6XLJ - chains D and T of the 11 polymer chains in the assembly; structure by electron microscopy, 2.70 A resolution.

== Chain D ==
Molecule: DNA-directed RNA polymerase subunit beta'
Source organism: Escherichia coli O157:H7
Notes: EC 2.7.7.6
UniProtKB: P0A8T8 (RPOC_ECO57); residues 1-1407 here = UniProt positions 1-1407
Chain sequence (1407 residues; numbered 1 to 1407; the number before each row is that of its first residue):
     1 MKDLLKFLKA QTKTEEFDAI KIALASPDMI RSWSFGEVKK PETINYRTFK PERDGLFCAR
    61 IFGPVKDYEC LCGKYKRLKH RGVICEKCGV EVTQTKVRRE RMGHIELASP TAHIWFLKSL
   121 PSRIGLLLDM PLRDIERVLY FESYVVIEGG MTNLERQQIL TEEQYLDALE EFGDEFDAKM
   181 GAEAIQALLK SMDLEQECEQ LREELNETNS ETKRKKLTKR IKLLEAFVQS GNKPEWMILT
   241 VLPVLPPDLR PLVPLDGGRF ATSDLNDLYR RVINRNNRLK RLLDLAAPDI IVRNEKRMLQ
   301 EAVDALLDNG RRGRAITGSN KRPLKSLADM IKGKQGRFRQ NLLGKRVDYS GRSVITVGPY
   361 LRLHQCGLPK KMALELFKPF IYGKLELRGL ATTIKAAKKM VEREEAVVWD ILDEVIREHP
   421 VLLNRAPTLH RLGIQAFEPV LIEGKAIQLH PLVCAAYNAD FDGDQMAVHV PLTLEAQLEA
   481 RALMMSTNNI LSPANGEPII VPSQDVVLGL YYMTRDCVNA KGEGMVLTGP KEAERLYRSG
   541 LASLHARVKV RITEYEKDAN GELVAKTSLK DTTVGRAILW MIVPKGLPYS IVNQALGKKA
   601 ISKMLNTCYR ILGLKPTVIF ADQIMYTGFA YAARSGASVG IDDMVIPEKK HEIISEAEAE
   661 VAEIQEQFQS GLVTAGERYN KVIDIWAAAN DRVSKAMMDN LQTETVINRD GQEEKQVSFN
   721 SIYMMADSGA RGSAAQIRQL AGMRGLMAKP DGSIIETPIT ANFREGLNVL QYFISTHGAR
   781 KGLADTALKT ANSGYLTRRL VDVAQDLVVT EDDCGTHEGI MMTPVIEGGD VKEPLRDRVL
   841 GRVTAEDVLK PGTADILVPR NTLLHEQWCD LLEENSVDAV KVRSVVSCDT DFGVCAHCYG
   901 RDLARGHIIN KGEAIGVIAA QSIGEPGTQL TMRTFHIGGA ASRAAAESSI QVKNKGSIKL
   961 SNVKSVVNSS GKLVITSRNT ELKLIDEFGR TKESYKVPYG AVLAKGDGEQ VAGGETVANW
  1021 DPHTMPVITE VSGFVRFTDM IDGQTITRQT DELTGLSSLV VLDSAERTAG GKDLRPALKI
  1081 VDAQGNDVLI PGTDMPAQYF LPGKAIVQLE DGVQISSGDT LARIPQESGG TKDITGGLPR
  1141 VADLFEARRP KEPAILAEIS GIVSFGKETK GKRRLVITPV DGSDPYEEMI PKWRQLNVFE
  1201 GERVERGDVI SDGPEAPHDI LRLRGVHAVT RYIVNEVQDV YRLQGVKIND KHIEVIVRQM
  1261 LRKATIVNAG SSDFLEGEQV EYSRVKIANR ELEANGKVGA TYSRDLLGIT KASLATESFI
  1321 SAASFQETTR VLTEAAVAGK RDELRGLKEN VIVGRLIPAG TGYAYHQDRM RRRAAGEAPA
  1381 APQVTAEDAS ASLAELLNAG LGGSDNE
Not modelled in the structure: 1-15, 933-947, 1127-1135, 1376-1407
Ion coordination: Zn2+ site 1: Cys70, Cys72, Cys85, Cys88; Mg2+: Asp460, Asp462, Asp464 (shared with 1 residue of chain R); Zn2+ site 2: Cys814, Cys888, Cys895, Cys898
Ligand contacts: tetraphenylantimonium ion (118): Leu788, Ala791, Asn792
Curated features (UniProtKB/Swiss-Prot):
  - binding site (Zn(2+)): Cys70, Cys72, Cys85, Cys88, Cys814, Cys888, Cys895, Cys898
  - binding site (Mg(2+)): Asp460, Asp462, Asp464
  - modified residue: Lys972 (N6-acetyllysine)

== Chain T ==
Molecule: synthetic template strand DNA
Sequence (54 nucleotides; row label = number of the first residue in the row):
     1 CGCCGCGTCA GACTGCACAC AATCTAAACC CTCCCCTTAG GGGAGGGTCA AGGC

== Chain D / chain T interface ==
Contacting residue pairs - 28 pairs, chain D then chain T:
  Arg259(D) with DC20(T), hydrogen bond to the base
  Arg311(D) with DT8(T), phosphate contact; DC9(T), salt bridge to the phosphate
  Ser319(D) with DA21(T), phosphate contact; DA22(T), phosphate contact
  Asn320(D) with DA21(T), hydrogen bond to the phosphate
  Lys334(D) with DA12(T), salt bridge to the phosphate; DC13(T), salt bridge to the phosphate
  Arg339(D) with DG11(T), salt bridge to the phosphate; DC13(T), salt bridge to the phosphate
  Arg346(D) with DG15(T), salt bridge to the phosphate
  Arg352(D) with DT14(T), sugar contact; DG15(T), sugar contact
  Ala426(D) with DC13(T), base contact; DT14(T), sugar contact
  Pro427(D) with DA12(T), base contact; DC13(T), base contact
  Thr790(D) with DA12(T), hydrogen bond to the base
  Ala791(D) with DG11(T), phosphate contact; DA12(T), sugar contact
  Gly794(D) with DA12(T), sugar contact
  Tyr795(D) with DA10(T), phosphate contact; DG11(T), sugar contact
  Gln1326(D) with DA10(T), sugar contact
  Glu1327(D) with DC9(T), phosphate contact; DA10(T), hydrogen bond to the phosphate
  Arg1330(D) with DT8(T), phosphate contact; DC9(T), sugar contact
Also at the interface, not in a pair above, chain D (21 interface residues in all): Lys118, Arg798, Lys1172, Met1189
Also at the interface, not in a pair above, chain T (13 interface residues in all): DG2, DC3

== Summary ==
21 residues of chain D and 13 residues of chain T are in contact, with 4 hydrogen bonds and 6 salt bridges.
Among the polar pairs are Arg259(D)-DC20(T), Thr790(D)-DA12(T) and Asn320(D)-DA21(T). Ligands of chain D:
tetraphenylantimonium ion.
Here chain D is DNA-directed RNA polymerase subunit beta' (Escherichia coli O157:H7) and chain T is synthetic
template strand DNA. Entry 6XLJ (Cryo-EM structure of EcmrR-RNAP-promoter initial transcribing complex with
4-nt RNA transcript (EcmrR-RPitc-4nt)) was determined by electron microscopy together with 6XL5, 6XL6, 6XL9,
6XLA, 6XLK, 6XLL, 6XLM and 6XLN from the same study.
